Entry 6A2I (X-ray diffraction, 2.40 A resolution); this record covers chains A and C of the 4 polymer chains in the assembly.

[Chain A]
Molecule: Chromatin protein Cren7
From: Sulfolobus solfataricus (strain ATCC 35092 / DSM 1617 / JCM 11322 / P2)
Reference sequence: Q97ZE3 (CREN7_SULSO); numbering as in UniProt (aligned over 1-60)
Chain sequence (60 residues; numbered 1 to 60; the number before each row is that of its first residue):
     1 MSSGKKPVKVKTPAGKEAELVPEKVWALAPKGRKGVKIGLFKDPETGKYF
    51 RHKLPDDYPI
Not modelled in the structure: 1-4
Swiss-Prot annotation at these positions:
  - modified residue: Lys16 (N6-methyllysine)

[Chain C]
Molecule: 18-nt DNA strand
Sequence (18 nucleotides; each row starts with the number of its first residue):
   101 CGTAGCTAATTAGCTACG

[Chain A / chain C interface]
Pairs across the interface (18; chain A residue first):
  Lys24(A) with DA104(C), phosphate contact; DG105(C), salt bridge to the phosphate
  Trp26(A) with DT103(C), hydrogen bond to the base; DA104(C), sugar contact
  Ala27(A) with DT103(C), sugar contact
  Leu28(A) with DG102(C), hydrogen bond to the base; DT103(C), base contact
  Ala29(A) with DG102(C), sugar contact
  Pro30(A) with DC101(C), base contact; DG102(C), phosphate contact
  Lys31(A) with DG102(C), hydrogen bond to the phosphate
  Leu40(A) with DG105(C), sugar contact
  Lys48(A) with DT107(C), salt bridge to the phosphate; DA108(C), salt bridge to the phosphate
  Tyr49(A) with DC106(C), sugar contact; DT107(C), phosphate contact
  Arg51(A) with DG105(C), hydrogen bond to the base; DC106(C), hydrogen bond to the sugar
Other interface residues (no listed pair), chain A (13 interface residues in all): Arg33, Gly35

[Overview]
Chain A and chain C form an interface of 13 and 8 residues respectively, with 5 hydrogen bonds and 3 salt
bridges. Polar contacts include Trp26(A)-DT103(C), Leu28(A)-DG102(C) and Arg51(A)-DG105(C).
Chain A is Chromatin protein Cren7 (Sulfolobus solfataricus (strain ATCC 35092 / DSM 1617 / JCM 11322 / P2))
and chain C is an 18-nt DNA strand; the structure, Architectural roles of Cren7 in folding crenarchaeal
chromatin filament, was determined by X-ray diffraction, deposited together with 6A2H.
